Entry 5ZX5 (electron microscopy, 3.28 A resolution); this record covers chains A and B of the 4 polymer chains in the assembly.

== Chain A (and B) ==
Molecule: Transient receptor potential cation channel subfamily M member 7
Source organism: Mus musculus
Notes: EC 2.7.11.1; chain B of this document is another copy of the same molecule, construct and numbering; everything in this record applies to it too
UniProtKB: Q923J1 (TRPM7_MOUSE); numbering as in UniProt (aligned over 2-1230)
Amino-acid sequence (1229 residues; numbered 2 to 1230; the number before each row is that of its first residue):
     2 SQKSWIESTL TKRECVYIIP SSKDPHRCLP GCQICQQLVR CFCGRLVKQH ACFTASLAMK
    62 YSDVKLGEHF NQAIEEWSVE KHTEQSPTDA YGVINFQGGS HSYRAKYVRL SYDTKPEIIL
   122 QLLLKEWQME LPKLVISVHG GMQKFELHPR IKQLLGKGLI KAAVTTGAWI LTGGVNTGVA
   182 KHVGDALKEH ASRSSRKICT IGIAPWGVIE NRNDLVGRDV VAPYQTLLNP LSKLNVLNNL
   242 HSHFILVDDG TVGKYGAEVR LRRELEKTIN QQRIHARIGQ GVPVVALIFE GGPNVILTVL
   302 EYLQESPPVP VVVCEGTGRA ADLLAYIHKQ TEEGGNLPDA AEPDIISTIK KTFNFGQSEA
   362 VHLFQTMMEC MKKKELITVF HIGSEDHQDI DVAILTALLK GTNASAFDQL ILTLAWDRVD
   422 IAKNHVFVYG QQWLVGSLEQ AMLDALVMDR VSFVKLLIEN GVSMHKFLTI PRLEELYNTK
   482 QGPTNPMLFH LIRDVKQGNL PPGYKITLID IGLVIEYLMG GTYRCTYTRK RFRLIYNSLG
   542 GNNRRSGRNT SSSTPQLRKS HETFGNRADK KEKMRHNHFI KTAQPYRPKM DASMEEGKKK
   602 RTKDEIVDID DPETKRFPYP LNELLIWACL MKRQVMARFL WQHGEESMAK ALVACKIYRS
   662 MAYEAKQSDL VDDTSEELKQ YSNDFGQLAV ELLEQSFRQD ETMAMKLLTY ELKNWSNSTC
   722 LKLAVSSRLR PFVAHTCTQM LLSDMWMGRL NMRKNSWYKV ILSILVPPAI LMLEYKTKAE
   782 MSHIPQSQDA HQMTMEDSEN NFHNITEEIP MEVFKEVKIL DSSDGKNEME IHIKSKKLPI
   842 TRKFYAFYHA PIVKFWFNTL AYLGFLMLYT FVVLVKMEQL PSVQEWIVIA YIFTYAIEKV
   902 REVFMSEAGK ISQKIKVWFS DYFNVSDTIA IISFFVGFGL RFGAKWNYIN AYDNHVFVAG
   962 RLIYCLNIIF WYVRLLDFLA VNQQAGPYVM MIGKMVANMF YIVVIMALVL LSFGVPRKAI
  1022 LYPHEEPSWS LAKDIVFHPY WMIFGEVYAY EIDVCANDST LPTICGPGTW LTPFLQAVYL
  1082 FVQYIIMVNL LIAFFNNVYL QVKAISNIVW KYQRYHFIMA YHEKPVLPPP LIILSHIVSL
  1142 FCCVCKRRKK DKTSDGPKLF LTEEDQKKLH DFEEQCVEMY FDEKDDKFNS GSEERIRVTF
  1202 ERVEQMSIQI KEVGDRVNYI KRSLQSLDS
Disordered / not traced: 2-5, 18-50, 57-61, 68-72, 78-89, 95-150, 174-260, 306-309, 317-356, 377-389, 497-505, 540-613, 792-840, 907-914, 1141-1156
Reported in the primary citation:
  - self-association interface (contacts with another copy of this molecule); pairs are residue here / residue on that copy: Asn1097-Asn1097
  - contacts within the chain: Ala981-Trp1111 (hydrogen bond), Gln740-Lys1112, Ser744-Arg1115, Val982-Arg1115, Trp1111-Arg1115 (cation-pi contact), Phe1118-Tyr1122 (pi stacking), Tyr711-Glu1174 (hydrogen bond), Tyr1181-Phe1182 (pi stacking), Arg699-Glu1184 (salt bridge)
  - conformationally variable residues: Cys1056, Cys1066

== Interface between chain A and chain B ==
Residue-residue contacts - 94 pairs, chain A then chain B:
  Leu671(A) with Glu781(B)
  Tyr1002(A) with Asn983(B); Gln985(B); Ala986(B), hydrophobic
  Ile1006(A) with Leu980(B), hydrophobic; Tyr989(B), hydrophobic; Val990(B), hydrophobic; Ile993(B), hydrophobic
  Leu1009(A) with Tyr973(B); Leu976(B), hydrophobic; Leu977(B), hydrophobic
  Ser1013(A) with Ile970(B); Tyr973(B)
  Val1016(A) with Thr871(B); Leu875(B); Ile969(B), hydrophobic; Tyr973(B)
  Pro1017(A) with Cys966(B); Ile970(B), hydrophobic
  Lys1019(A) with Leu875(B)
  Ala1020(A) with Val874(B), hydrophobic; Arg962(B), hydrogen bond (backbone-side chain); Cys966(B)
  Ile1021(A) with Leu967(B), hydrophobic
  Pro1024(A) with Lys877(B); Arg962(B)
  His1025(A) with Lys877(B)
  Glu1026(A) with Leu875(B); Lys877(B), hydrogen bond (backbone-backbone)
  Pro1028(A) with Phe872(B), hydrophobic; Val876(B), hydrophobic
  Leu1032(A) with Val876(B), hydrophobic
  Ile1036(A) with Leu875(B), hydrophobic
  Gly1046(A) with Phe1045(B)
  Val1048(A) with Trp1042(B), hydrophobic; Phe1045(B)
  Ala1050(A) with Glu1047(B); Tyr1049(B)
  Tyr1051(A) with Glu1052(B)
  Ile1053(A) with Phe1038(B), hydrophobic; Trp1042(B), hydrophobic
  Asp1054(A) with Lys1034(B), salt bridge; Phe1038(B)
  Asp1059(A) with Glu1052(B)
  Pro1068(A) with Val959(B), hydrophobic
  Gly1069(A) with Leu963(B)
  Leu1072(A) with Leu967(B), hydrophobic
  Pro1074(A) with Trp1042(B)
  Leu1076(A) with Leu967(B), hydrophobic
  Ala1078(A) with Tyr1041(B), hydrogen bond (backbone-side chain); Trp1042(B)
  Leu1081(A) with Trp1042(B), hydrophobic; Phe1045(B), hydrophobic
  Phe1082(A) with Met1000(B), hydrophobic; Val1004(B), hydrophobic; Tyr1041(B)
  Tyr1085(A) with Phe1045(B), hydrophobic
  Ile1086(A) with Phe1045(B), hydrophobic; Leu1092(B), hydrophobic; Phe1096(B)
  Ile1087(A) with Val997(B), hydrophobic; Met1000(B), hydrophobic
  Met1088(A) with Ile993(B), hydrophobic
  Asn1090(A) with Ile1093(B); Phe1096(B)
  Leu1091(A) with Ile993(B), hydrophobic
  Ala1094(A) with Phe1096(B); Tyr1100(B), hydrophobic
  Phe1095(A) with Tyr989(B); Tyr1100(B)
  Asn1097(A) with Asn1097(B)
  Asn1098(A) with Asn1097(B); Tyr1100(B)
  Glu1194(A) with Ser1193(B)
  Ile1197(A) with Arg1196(B); Ile1197(B), hydrophobic
  Arg1198(A) with Arg1196(B)
  Phe1201(A) with Arg1196(B); Val1199(B), hydrophobic; Thr1200(B)
  Val1204(A) with Arg1203(B); Val1204(B), hydrophobic
  Met1207(A) with Met1207(B), hydrophobic
  Ser1208(A) with Arg1203(B)
  Ile1211(A) with Met1207(B), hydrophobic; Gln1210(B); Ile1211(B), hydrophobic
  Lys1212(A) with Gln1210(B)
  Gly1215(A) with Val1214(B)
  Val1218(A) with Val1214(B), hydrophobic; Arg1217(B); Ile1221(B), hydrophobic
  Asn1219(A) with Glu1213(B)
  Lys1222(A) with Ile1221(B)
Also at the interface, not in a pair above, chain A (62 interface residues in all): Ile1003, Val1005, Leu1012, Tyr1023, Gln1077, Ile1093, Thr1200, Glu1205
Also at the interface, not in a pair above, chain B (59 interface residues in all): Asp954, Ile1044, Gly1046, Leu1062, Tyr1085

== Summary ==
The interface between chain A and chain B involves 62 residues on one side and 59 on the other, with 3
hydrogen bonds and 1 salt bridge. Among the polar pairs are Asp1054(A)-Lys1034(B), Ala1020(A)-Arg962(B) and
Ala1078(A)-Tyr1041(B). The paper reports conformational variability at Cys1056(A) and Cys1066(A); a
self-association interface involving Asn1097(A).
Chain A and chain B are both Transient receptor potential cation channel subfamily M member 7 (Mus musculus);
the structure, 3.3 angstrom structure of mouse TRPM7 with EDTA, was determined by electron microscopy (same
publication as 6BWD and 6BWF).
